Entry 7D49 (X-ray diffraction, 1.65 A resolution); this record covers chain A.

Chain A:
Molecule: Dihydrofolate reductase
Source organism: Escherichia coli (strain K12)
Notes: EC 1.5.1.3
Reference sequence: P0ABQ4 (DYR_ECOLI); residues 1-159 here = UniProt positions 1-159
Sequence (159 residues; numbered 1 to 159; the number before each row is that of its first residue):
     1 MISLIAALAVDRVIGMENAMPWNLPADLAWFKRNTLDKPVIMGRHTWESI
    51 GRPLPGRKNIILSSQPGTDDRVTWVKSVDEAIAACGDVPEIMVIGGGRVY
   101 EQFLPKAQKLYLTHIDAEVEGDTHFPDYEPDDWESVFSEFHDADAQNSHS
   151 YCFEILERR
Sequence notes: conflict D37 (Asn in P0ABQ4)
UniProt features mapped onto this chain:
  - binding site (substrate): I5, D27, R52, R57, T113
  - binding site (NADP(+)): A7, V13 to A19, H45, T46, S63, S64, K76, G95 to Q102
  - natural variant: L28 (L28R: In strain: B[RT500] isozyme 2), W30 (W30G: In strain: 1810), E154 (E154K: In strain: B[MB1428]; E154Q: In strain: 1810)
  - mutagenesis: M16 (M16F/S: Increases catalytic rate about 2-fold; M16N: Increases catalytic rate about 2-fold. Increases catalytic rate about 7-fold; when associated with L-20; Y-42; F-92; A-85 and S-152), M20 (M20I/V: Increases catalytic rate 2-fold; M20L: Increases catalytic rate 2.5-fold. Increases catalytic rate about 7-fold; when associated with N-16; Y-42; F-92; A-85 and S-152), M42 (M42V: Increases catalytic rate almost 2-fold; M42Y: Increases catalytic rate almost 2-fold. Increases catalytic rate about 7-fold; when associated with N-16; L-20; A-85; F-92 and S-152), C85 (C85A: Decreases catalytic rate by one third. Increases catalytic rate about 7-fold; when associated with N-16; L-20; Y-42; F-92 and S-152), M92 (M92F: No effect. Increases catalytic rate about 7-fold; when associated with N-16; L-20; Y-42; A-85 and S-152; M92L: No effect), C152 (C152S: Increases catalytic rate 1.5-fold. Increases catalytic rate about 7-fold; when associated with N-16; L-20; Y-42; A-85 and F-92)
Ligand contacts:
  - folic acid (FOL): I5, A6, A7, M20, D27, L28, A29, W30, F31, K32, T46, I50, L54, P55, R57, I94, Y100, T113
  - NADP (NAP; NADP nicotinamide-adenine-dinucleotide phosphate): A6, A7, I14, G15, M16, N18, A19, M20, W22, G43, R44, H45, T46, S49, L62, S63, S64, K76, S77, V78, I94, G95, G96, G97, R98, V99, Y100, Q102, T123
From the paper describing this entry:
  - catalytic residues: M20 (proposed by the authors, not directly observed)

Summary:
Bound to chain A: folic acid and NADP. From UniProt: 5 substrate-binding residues, 21 NADP+-binding residues
and 6 mutagenesis sites. From the paper: the catalytic residue M20.
Chain A is Dihydrofolate reductase (Escherichia coli (strain K12)); the structure, X-ray crystal Structure of
E.coli Dihydrofolate Reductase complexed with folate and NADP+ at pH4.5, was determined by X-ray diffraction,
deposited together with 7D3Z, 7D4L, 7D4X and 7D6G.
